Entry 6TDZ (electron microscopy, 3.14 A resolution); this record covers chains B and E of the 26 polymer chains in the assembly.

[Chain B]
Molecule: subunit alpha
From: Euglena gracilis
Sequence (561 residues; numbered 2 to 562; the number before each row is that of its first residue):
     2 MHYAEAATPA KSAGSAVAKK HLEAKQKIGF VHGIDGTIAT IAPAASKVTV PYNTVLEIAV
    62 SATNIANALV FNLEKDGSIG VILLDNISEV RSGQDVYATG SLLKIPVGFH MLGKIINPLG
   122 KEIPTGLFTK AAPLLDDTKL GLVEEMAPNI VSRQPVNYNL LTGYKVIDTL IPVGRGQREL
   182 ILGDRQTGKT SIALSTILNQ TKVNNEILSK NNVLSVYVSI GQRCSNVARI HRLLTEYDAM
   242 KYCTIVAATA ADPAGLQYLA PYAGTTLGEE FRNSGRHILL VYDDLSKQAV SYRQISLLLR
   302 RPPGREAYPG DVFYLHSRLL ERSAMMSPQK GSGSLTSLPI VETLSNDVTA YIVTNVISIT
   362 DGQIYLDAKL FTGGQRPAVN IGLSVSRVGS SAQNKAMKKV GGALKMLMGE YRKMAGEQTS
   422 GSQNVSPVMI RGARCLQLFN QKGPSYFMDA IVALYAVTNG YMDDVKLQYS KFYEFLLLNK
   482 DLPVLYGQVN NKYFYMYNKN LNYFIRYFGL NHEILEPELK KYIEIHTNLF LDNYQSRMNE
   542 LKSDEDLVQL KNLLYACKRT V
Not modelled in the structure: 2-25, 128-138
Bound ions: Mg2+: Thr-191 (together with ATP)
Residues lining bound ligands: ATP (adenosine-5'-triphosphate): Asp-185, Arg-186, Gln-187, Thr-188, Gly-189, Lys-190, Thr-191, Ser-192, Phe-372, Arg-377, Pro-378, Gln-442, Lys-443

[Chain E]
Molecule: subunit beta
From: Euglena gracilis
Sequence (494 residues; each row starts with the number of its first residue):
     8 TAPATAADVK QVGYVQQIIG AVVDVTFTDS VPPVLTALTV DAKETGTLLT MEIVQHLDTK
    68 TARCICMSST DMLRLRTPVV NTGSQITVPV GEATLGRIFN VMGDAIDQRG PVKNKVRWPI
   128 HRKAPTLAEQ SGKDEVLVTG IKVIDLILPY CKGGKIGLFG GAGVGKTVII MELINNVAKG
   188 HGGYSVFAGV GERTREGTDL YLEMMGSKVI DLQGDSKCVL VYGQMNEPPG ARARVAQTAL
   248 TMAEYFRDEA GQDVLLFVDN VFRFTQANSE VSALLGRIPA AVGYQPTLAE DLGMLQERIT
   308 STVKGSITSV QAVYVPADDI TDPAPATTFS HLDATTVLSR SVAEAGIYPA VEPLECASRI
   368 MDPDAIDVNH YNVAMDIVEM LTKYKELQDI IAVLGIDELS EEDKLIVDRA RKVAKFMSQP
   428 FAVAEVFTGM KGYYVQLEDC VSDFGSLLMG QCDNIPEMAF YMVGGLDSVK EKAAKMAAEA
   488 AAMRERARKA AEAK
Not modelled in the structure: 8-14
Bound ions: Mg2+ near Thr-174 (its only coordinating residue here)
Residues lining bound ligands:
  - ADP: Gly-168, Ala-169, Gly-170, Val-171, Gly-172, Lys-173, Thr-174, Val-175, Arg-200, Glu-203, Asp-266, Tyr-355, Gln-426, Phe-428, Ala-431, Phe-434, Thr-435
  - ATP (adenosine-5'-triphosphate): Ser-365, Arg-366, Met-368, Asp-369, Tyr-378

[Interface between chain B and chain E]
Pairs across the interface (86; chain B residue first):
  Phe-31(B) / Thr-66(E)
  Val-32(B) / Thr-66(E)
  His-33(B) / Leu-64(E)  hydrogen bond (side chain-backbone)
  His-33(B) / Asp-65(E)  salt bridge
  His-33(B) / Thr-66(E)
  Ile-35(B) / Val-41(E)  hydrophobic
  Ile-35(B) / Gln-62(E)
  Ile-35(B) / His-63(E)  hydrogen bond (backbone-backbone)
  Asp-36(B) / Gln-62(E)
  Asp-36(B) / Arg-284(E)  salt bridge
  Thr-38(B) / Glu-297(E)  hydrogen bond
  Ser-89(B) / Lys-130(E)  hydrogen bond
  Arg-92(B) / Ser-37(E)
  Arg-92(B) / Val-38(E)  hydrogen bond (side chain-backbone)
  Arg-92(B) / Pro-39(E)
  Arg-92(B) / Pro-40(E)
  Ser-93(B) / His-63(E)  hydrogen bond
  Ser-93(B) / Asp-65(E)
  Ser-93(B) / Thr-66(E)
  Ile-116(B) / Leu-134(E)  hydrophobic
  Ile-124(B) / Leu-134(E)  hydrophobic
  Arg-186(B) / Ile-327(E)
  Arg-186(B) / Phe-336(E)
  Arg-186(B) / Glu-362(E)  salt bridge
  Gln-187(B) / Thr-342(E)
  Gln-187(B) / Ala-364(E)
  Arg-224(B) / Glu-304(E)
  Arg-224(B) / Ser-337(E)  hydrogen bond (side chain-backbone)
  Arg-224(B) / His-338(E)
  Arg-224(B) / Leu-339(E)  hydrogen bond (side chain-backbone)
  Arg-224(B) / Asp-340(E)  salt bridge
  Cys-225(B) / Leu-134(E)  hydrophobic
  Cys-225(B) / Gln-137(E)
  Cys-225(B) / Glu-304(E)  hydrogen bond (backbone-side chain)
  Ser-226(B) / Gln-137(E)  hydrogen bond (backbone-side chain)
  Ala-229(B) / Leu-134(E)  hydrophobic
  Arg-230(B) / Arg-366(E)
  Arg-233(B) / Gly-139(E)
  Ala-251(B) / Gly-300(E)
  Ala-251(B) / Glu-304(E)
  Ala-251(B) / His-338(E)
  Ala-252(B) / Met-301(E)
  Ala-252(B) / Glu-304(E)
  Pro-254(B) / Glu-297(E)
  Lys-288(B) / Ser-337(E)  hydrogen bond
  Gln-295(B) / Pro-293(E)
  Gln-295(B) / Thr-294(E)
  Gln-295(B) / Glu-297(E)  hydrogen bond
  Leu-298(B) / Ile-285(E)
  Leu-298(B) / Pro-286(E)
  Leu-298(B) / Pro-293(E)  hydrophobic
  Leu-299(B) / Arg-284(E)
  Leu-299(B) / Pro-293(E)  hydrophobic
  Leu-299(B) / Thr-294(E)
  Arg-301(B) / Gly-283(E)  hydrogen bond (side chain-backbone)
  Arg-301(B) / Ile-285(E)
  Glu-307(B) / Ala-288(E)
  Ala-308(B) / Pro-286(E)
  Ala-308(B) / Ala-287(E)  hydrophobic
  Ala-308(B) / Ala-288(E)
  Leu-345(B) / Thr-328(E)
  Ser-346(B) / Thr-328(E)
  Lys-370(B) / Thr-389(E)
  Lys-370(B) / Glu-393(E)
  Thr-373(B) / Leu-361(E)
  Thr-373(B) / Val-385(E)
  Thr-373(B) / Glu-386(E)  hydrogen bond (backbone-backbone)
  Thr-373(B) / Thr-389(E)  hydrogen bond
  Gly-374(B) / Glu-386(E)
  Arg-377(B) / Met-382(E)  hydrogen bond
  Ser-421(B) / Ile-397(E)
  Ser-421(B) / Leu-406(E)
  Ser-421(B) / Ser-407(E)
  Ser-421(B) / Asp-410(E)
  Gly-422(B) / Ser-407(E)
  Asp-545(B) / Met-456(E)
  Asp-545(B) / Gln-458(E)  hydrogen bond
  Val-549(B) / Met-456(E)  hydrophobic
  Lys-552(B) / Asp-383(E)  salt bridge
  Asn-553(B) / Asn-379(E)  hydrogen bond
  Tyr-556(B) / Asn-379(E)
  Tyr-556(B) / Asp-383(E)  hydrogen bond
  Arg-560(B) / Pro-370(E)
  Arg-560(B) / Val-375(E)
  Arg-560(B) / Tyr-378(E)
  Arg-560(B) / Asn-379(E)
Interface residues without a listed pair, chain B (58 interface residues in all): Gly-34, Val-91, Gly-94, Pro-125, Thr-126, Gly-127, Gly-222, Gln-223, Asn-227, Val-228, Ala-255, Val-291, Arg-294, Glu-343, Gly-375
Interface residues without a listed pair, chain E (62 interface residues in all): Ala-131, Ala-135, Lys-162, Ala-296, Ala-333, Val-344, Asn-376, Leu-394

[In short]
Chain B and chain E form an interface of 58 and 62 residues respectively; the contacts include 19 hydrogen
bonds and 5 salt bridges. Among the polar pairs are His-33(B)/Asp-65(E), Asp-36(B)/Arg-284(E) and
Arg-186(B)/Glu-362(E). ATP is bound between chain B and chain E.
Here chain B is subunit alpha and chain E is subunit beta, both from Euglena gracilis. Entry 6TDZ (Cryo-EM
structure of Euglena gracilis mitochondrial ATP synthase, OSCP/F1/c-ring, rotational state 2) was determined
by electron microscopy, deposited together with 6TDU, 6TDV, 6TDW, 6TDX, 6TDY and 6TE0.
